PDB entry 6XH7 | electron microscopy, 3.90 A resolution | chains D and 1 of the 10 polymer chains in the assembly

Chain D:
Protein: DNA-directed RNA polymerase subunit beta'
Organism: Escherichia coli
Notes: EC 2.7.7.6
Reference sequence: P0A8T8 (RPOC_ECO57); residue numbers follow UniProt; this construct covers 1-1407
Chain sequence (1407 residues; row label = number of the first residue in the row):
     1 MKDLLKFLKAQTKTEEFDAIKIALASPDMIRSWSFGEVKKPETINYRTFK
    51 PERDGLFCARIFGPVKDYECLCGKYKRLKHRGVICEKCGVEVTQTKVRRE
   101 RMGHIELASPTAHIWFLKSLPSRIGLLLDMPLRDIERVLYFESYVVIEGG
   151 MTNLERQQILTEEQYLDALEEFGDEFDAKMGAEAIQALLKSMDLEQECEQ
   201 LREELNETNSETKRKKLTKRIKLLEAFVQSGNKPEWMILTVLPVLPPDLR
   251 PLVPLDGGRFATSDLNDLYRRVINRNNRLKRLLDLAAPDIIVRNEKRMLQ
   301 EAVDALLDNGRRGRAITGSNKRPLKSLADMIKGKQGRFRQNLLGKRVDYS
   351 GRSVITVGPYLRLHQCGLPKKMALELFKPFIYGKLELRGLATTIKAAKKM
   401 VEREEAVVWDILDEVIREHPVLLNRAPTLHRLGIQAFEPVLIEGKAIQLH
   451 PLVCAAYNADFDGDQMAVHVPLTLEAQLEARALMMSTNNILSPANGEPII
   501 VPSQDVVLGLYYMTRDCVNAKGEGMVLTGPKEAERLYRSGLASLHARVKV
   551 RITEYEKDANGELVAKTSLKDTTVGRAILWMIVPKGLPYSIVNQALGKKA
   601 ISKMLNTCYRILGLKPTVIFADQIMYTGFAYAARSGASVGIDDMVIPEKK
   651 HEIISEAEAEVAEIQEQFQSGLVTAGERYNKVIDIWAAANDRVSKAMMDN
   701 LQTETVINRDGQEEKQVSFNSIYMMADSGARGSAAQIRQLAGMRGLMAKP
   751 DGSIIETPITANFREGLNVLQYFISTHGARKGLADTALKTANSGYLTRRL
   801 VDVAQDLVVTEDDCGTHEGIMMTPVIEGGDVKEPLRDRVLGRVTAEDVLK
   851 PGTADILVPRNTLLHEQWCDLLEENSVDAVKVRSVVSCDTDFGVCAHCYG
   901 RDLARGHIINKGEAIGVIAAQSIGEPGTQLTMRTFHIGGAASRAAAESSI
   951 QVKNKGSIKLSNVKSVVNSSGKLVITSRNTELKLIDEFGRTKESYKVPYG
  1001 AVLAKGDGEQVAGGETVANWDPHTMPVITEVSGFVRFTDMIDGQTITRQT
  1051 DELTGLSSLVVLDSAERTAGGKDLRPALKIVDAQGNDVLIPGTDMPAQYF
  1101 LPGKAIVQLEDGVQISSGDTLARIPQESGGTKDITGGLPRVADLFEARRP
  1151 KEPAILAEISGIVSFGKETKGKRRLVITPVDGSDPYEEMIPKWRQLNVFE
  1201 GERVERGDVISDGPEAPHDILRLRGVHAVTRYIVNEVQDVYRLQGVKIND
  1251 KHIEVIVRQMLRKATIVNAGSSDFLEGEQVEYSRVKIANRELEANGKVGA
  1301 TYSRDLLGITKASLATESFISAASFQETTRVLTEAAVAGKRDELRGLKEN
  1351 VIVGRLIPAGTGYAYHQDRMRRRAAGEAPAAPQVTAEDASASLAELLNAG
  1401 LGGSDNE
Unresolved in the structure: 1-14, 933-947, 1127-1136, 1377-1407
Curated features (UniProtKB/Swiss-Prot):
  - binding site (Zn(2+)): Cys70, Cys72, Cys85, Cys88, Cys814, Cys888, Cys895, Cys898
  - binding site (Mg(2+)): Asp460, Asp462, Asp464
  - modified residue: Lys972 (N6-acetyllysine)
Metal / ion sites: Zn2+ site 1: Cys70, Cys72, Cys85; Zn2+ site 2: Cys814, Cys888, Cys895, Cys898

Chain 1:
Molecule: Nontemplate strand DNA
Sequence (54 nucleotides; each row starts with the number of its first residue):
    35 GCCTTGACCTTCCCCTTGCTGGAAGGTTTAACCTGTGTGCAGTCTGACGC
    85 GGCG

How chain D and chain 1 interact:
Pairs across the interface - 4 pairs, chain D then chain 1:
  Tyr46(D) with DA58(1), hydrogen bond to the phosphate
  Arg47(D) with DA58(1), salt bridge to the phosphate
  Arg133(D) with DG86(1), salt bridge to the phosphate
  Lys1311(D) with DG83(1), phosphate contact
Also at the interface, not in a pair above, chain D (7 interface residues in all): Pro121, Lys216, Lys219
Also at the interface, not in a pair above, chain 1 (6 interface residues in all): DA57, DC84, DG85

Overview:
7 residues of chain D face 6 of chain 1 across their interface, with 1 hydrogen bond and 2 salt bridges. Polar
contacts include Tyr46(D)-DA58(1), Arg47(D)-DA58(1) and Arg133(D)-DG86(1). Curated annotation (UniProt) lists
8 Zn2+-binding residues and 3 Mg2+-binding residues on chain D.
Chain D is DNA-directed RNA polymerase subunit beta' (Escherichia coli) and chain 1 is Nontemplate strand DNA;
the structure, CueR-TAC without RNA, was determined by electron microscopy, deposited together with 6XH8.
